6HKO - chains B and C of the 17 polymer chains in the assembly; structure by electron microscopy, 3.42 A resolution.

== Chain B ==
Molecule: DNA-directed RNA polymerase I subunit RPA135
Source organism: Saccharomyces cerevisiae (strain ATCC 204508 / S288c)
Notes: EC 2.7.7.6
Reference sequence: P22138 (RPA2_YEAST); numbering as in UniProt (aligned over 1-1203)
Chain sequence (1203 residues; row label = number of the first residue in the row):
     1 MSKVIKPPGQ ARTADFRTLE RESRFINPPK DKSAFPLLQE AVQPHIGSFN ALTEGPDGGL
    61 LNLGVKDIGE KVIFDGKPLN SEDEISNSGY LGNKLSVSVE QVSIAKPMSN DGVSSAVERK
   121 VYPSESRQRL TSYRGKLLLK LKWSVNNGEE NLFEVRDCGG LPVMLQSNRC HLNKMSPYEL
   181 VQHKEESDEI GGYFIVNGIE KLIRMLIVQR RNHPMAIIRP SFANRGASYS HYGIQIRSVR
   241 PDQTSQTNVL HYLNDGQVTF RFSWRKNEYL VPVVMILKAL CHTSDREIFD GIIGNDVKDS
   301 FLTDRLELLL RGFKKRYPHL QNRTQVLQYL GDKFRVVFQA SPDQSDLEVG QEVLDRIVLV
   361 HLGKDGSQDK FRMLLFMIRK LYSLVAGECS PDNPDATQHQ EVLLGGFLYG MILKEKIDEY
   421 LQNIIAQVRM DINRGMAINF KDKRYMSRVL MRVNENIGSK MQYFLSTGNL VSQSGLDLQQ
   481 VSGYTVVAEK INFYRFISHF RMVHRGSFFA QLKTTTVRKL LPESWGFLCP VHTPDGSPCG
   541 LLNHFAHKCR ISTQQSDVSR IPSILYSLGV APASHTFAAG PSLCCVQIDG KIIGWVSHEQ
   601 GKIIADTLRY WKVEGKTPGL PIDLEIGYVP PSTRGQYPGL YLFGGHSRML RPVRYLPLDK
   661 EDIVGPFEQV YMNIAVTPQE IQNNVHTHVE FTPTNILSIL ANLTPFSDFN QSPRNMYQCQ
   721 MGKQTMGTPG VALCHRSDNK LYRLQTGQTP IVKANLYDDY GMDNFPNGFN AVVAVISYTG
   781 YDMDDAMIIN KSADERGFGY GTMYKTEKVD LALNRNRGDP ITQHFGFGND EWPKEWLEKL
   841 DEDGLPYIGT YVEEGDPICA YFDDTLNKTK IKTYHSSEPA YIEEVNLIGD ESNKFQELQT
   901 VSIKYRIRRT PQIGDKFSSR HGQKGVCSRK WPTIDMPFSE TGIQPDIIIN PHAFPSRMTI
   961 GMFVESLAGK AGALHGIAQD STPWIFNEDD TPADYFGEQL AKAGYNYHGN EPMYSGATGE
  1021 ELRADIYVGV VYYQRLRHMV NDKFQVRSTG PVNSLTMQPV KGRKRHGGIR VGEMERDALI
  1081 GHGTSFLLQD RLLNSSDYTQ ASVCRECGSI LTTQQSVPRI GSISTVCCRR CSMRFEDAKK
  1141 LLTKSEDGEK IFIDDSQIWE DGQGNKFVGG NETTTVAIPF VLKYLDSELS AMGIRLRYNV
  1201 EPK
Not modelled in the structure: 1-10, 79-88, 112-115, 1140-1152
Ion coordination: Zn2+: C1104, C1107, C1128, C1131
Residues lining bound ligands: phosphomethylphosphonic acid guanylate ester (G2P): D535, R714, Y717, D785, R957
Curated features (UniProtKB/Swiss-Prot):
  - zinc finger: C1104 to C1131 (C4-type)
  - modified residue: S2 (N-acetylserine), S81 (Phosphoserine), S1156 (Phosphoserine)
  - mutagenesis: C1104 (C1104A: No effect; when associated with A-1107; A-1128 and A-1131), C1107 (C1107A: Lethal. Abolishes recruitment of RPA1 to Pol I. No effect; when associated with A-1104; A-1128 and A-1131), C1127 (C1127R: Responsible of suppression of RPA190-5 and RPA190-1 mutations), C1128 (C1128A: No effect; when associated with A-1104; A-1107 and A-1131), C1131 (C1131A: No effect; when associated with A-1104; A-1107 and A-1128)

== Chain C ==
Molecule: DNA-directed RNA polymerases I and III subunit RPAC1
Source organism: Saccharomyces cerevisiae (strain ATCC 204508 / S288c)
Reference sequence: P07703 (RPAC1_YEAST); residue numbers follow UniProt; this construct covers 1-335
Chain sequence (335 residues; numbered 1 to 335; the number before each row is that of its first residue):
     1 MSNIVGIEYN RVTNTTSTDF PGFSKDAENE WNVEKFKKDF EVNISSLDAR EANFDLINID
    61 TSIANAFRRI MISEVPSVAA EYVYFFNNTS VIQDEVLAHR IGLVPLKVDP DMLTWVDSNL
   121 PDDEKFTDEN TIVLSLNVKC TRNPDAPKGS TDPKELYNNA HVYARDLKFE PQGRQSTTFA
   181 DCPVVPADPD ILLAKLRPGQ EISLKAHCIL GIGGDHAKFS PVSTASYRLL PQINILQPIK
   241 GESARRFQKC FPPGVIGIDE GSDEAYVKDA RKDTVSREVL RYEEFADKVK LGRVRNHFIF
   301 NVESAGAMTP EEIFFKSVRI LKNKAEYLKN CPITQ
Not modelled in the structure: 1-29, 334-335
Curated features (UniProtKB/Swiss-Prot):
  - modified residue: S2 (N-acetylserine), S17 (Phosphoserine)

== Interface between chain B and chain C ==
Residue-residue contacts (60; chain B residue first):
  I26(B) with T151(C)
  R743(B) with Q93(C), hydrogen bond
  Q745(B) with Q93(C); V96(C)
  K791(B) with G214(C), hydrogen bond (side chain-backbone)
  S792(B) with A217(C)
  E795(B) with H99(C), hydrogen bond (backbone-side chain); L103(C); H216(C), salt bridge; A217(C)
  R796(B) with H99(C); A217(C)
  G797(B) with H99(C)
  Y800(B) with E95(C); V96(C), hydrophobic
  T802(B) with Q93(C)
  Y804(B) with Q93(C)
  R906(B) with Q93(C); D94(C), salt bridge; E95(C), salt bridge
  R908(B) with E95(C)
  I934(B) with R68(C), hydrogen bond (backbone-side chain); R69(C), hydrogen bond (backbone-side chain); I72(C), hydrophobic; S73(C)
  D935(B) with R69(C), salt bridge
  F938(B) with R68(C); Y227(C)
  S939(B) with Y227(C)
  E940(B) with R228(C); V275(C); R293(C), salt bridge
  G942(B) with T224(C), hydrogen bond (backbone-side chain); S226(C)
  G1004(B) with T274(C); S276(C), hydrogen bond (backbone-side chain)
  Y1005(B) with S276(C)
  N1006(B) with S276(C)
  Y1007(B) with R281(C)
  P1012(B) with V275(C); R277(C); R293(C)
  Y1014(B) with Y227(C); R228(C); L229(C), hydrogen bond (side chain-backbone); R293(C), hydrogen bond
  S1015(B) with R68(C)
  G1016(B) with N65(C), hydrogen bond (backbone-side chain); R68(C), hydrogen bond (backbone-side chain); R69(C), hydrogen bond (backbone-side chain)
  A1017(B) with N65(C), hydrogen bond (backbone-side chain); R69(C)
  T1018(B) with T61(C); N65(C)
  G1019(B) with T61(C); N65(C); Y227(C), hydrogen bond (backbone-side chain)
  E1020(B) with T61(C), hydrogen bond
  E1021(B) with R293(C), salt bridge
  D1025(B) with R277(C), salt bridge
Also at the interface, not in a pair above, chain B (38 interface residues in all): N27, Y881, T933, Q944, H1008
Also at the interface, not in a pair above, chain C (31 interface residues in all): G213, D215, S220, E278

== Overview ==
38 residues of chain B face 31 of chain C across their interface, with 15 hydrogen bonds and 7 salt bridges.
Polar pairs include E795(B)-H216(C), R906(B)-D94(C) and R906(B)-E95(C). Bound to chain B:
phosphomethylphosphonic acid guanylate ester. UniProt lists 5 mutagenesis sites on chain B.
Here chain B is DNA-directed RNA polymerase I subunit RPA135 and chain C is DNA-directed RNA polymerases I and
III subunit RPAC1, both from Saccharomyces cerevisiae (strain ATCC 204508 / S288c). Entry 6HKO (Yeast RNA
polymerase I elongation complex bound to nucleotide analog GMPCPP) was determined by electron microscopy (same
publication as 6HLQ, 6HLR and 6HLS).
